Entry 6N6V (X-ray diffraction, 1.55 A resolution); this record covers chain A.

== Chain A ==
Name: Beta-lactamase
From: Acinetobacter baumannii
Notes: EC 3.5.2.6
UniProt: Q9L4P2 (Q9L4P2_ACIBA); residues 32-273 here = UniProt positions 32-273
Sequence (242 residues; each row starts with the number of its first residue):
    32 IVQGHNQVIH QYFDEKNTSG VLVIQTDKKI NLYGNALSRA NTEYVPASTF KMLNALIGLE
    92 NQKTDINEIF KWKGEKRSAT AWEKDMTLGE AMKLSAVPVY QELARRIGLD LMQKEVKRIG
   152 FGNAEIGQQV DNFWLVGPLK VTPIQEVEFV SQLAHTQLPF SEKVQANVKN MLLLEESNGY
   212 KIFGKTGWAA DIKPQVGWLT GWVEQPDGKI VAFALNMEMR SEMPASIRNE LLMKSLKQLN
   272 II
Not modelled in the structure: 103-114
Differences from the reference sequence: engineered mutation Ala110 (Phe in Q9L4P2), Ala221 (Met in Q9L4P2)
Covalently attached groups: meropenem, bound form (KE1) linked to Ser79
Ligand contacts: meropenem, bound form (KE1): Ala78, Lys82, Ser126, Leu166, Thr217, Gly218, Trp219, Ala256, Arg259
Swiss-Prot annotation at these positions:
  - active site: Ser79 (Acyl-ester intermediate)
  - binding site (a beta-lactam): Ser79, Lys82, Ser126, Thr217, Trp219, Arg259
  - modified residue: Lys82 (N6-carboxylysine)
Reported in the primary citation:
  - binding site for meropenem, bound form: Ser79, Trp219
  - mutagenesis - F110A: unchanged growth in response to imipenem
  - mutagenesis - F110A (4-fold), F110A/M221A, M221A (2-fold): decreased growth in response to meropenem
  - mutagenesis - F110A/M221A (2-fold), M221A (2-fold): decreased growth in response to imipenem
  - mutagenesis - F110A/M221A (2-fold): decreased growth in response to ampicillin
  - mutagenesis - F110A/M221A: decreased growth in response to doripenem
  - mutagenesis - F110A/M221A: decreased binding to meropenem
  - mutagenesis - F110A/M221A (60-fold): decreased binding to doripenem
  - mutagenesis - F110A/M221A: decreased binding to imipenem
  - mutagenesis - F110A/M221A (less than 2-fold): unchanged catalytic activity on carbapenem antibiotics
  - catalytic residues: Ser79 (citing earlier work)

== Summary ==
Meropenem, bound form is covalently linked to Ser79. From UniProt: active-site residue Ser79 and 6
beta-lactam-binding residues. From the paper: the catalytic residue Ser79; F110A, F110A/M221A and M221A reduce
growth in response to meropenem.
Chain A is Beta-lactamase (Acinetobacter baumannii); the structure, OXA-23 mutant F110A/M221A low pH form
meropenem complex, was determined by X-ray diffraction together with 6N6T, 6N6U, 6N6W, 6N6X and 6N6Y from the
same study.
